1SVO - chains A and B; structure by X-ray diffraction, 2.60 A resolution.

Chain A (and B):
Name: large T antigen
From: Simian virus 40
Notes: fragment: helicase domain; chain B of this document is another copy of the same molecule, construct and numbering; everything in this record applies to it too
UniProt: P03070 (TALA_SV40); numbering as in UniProt (aligned over 251-627)
Sequence (377 residues; numbered 251 to 627; the number before each row is that of its first residue):
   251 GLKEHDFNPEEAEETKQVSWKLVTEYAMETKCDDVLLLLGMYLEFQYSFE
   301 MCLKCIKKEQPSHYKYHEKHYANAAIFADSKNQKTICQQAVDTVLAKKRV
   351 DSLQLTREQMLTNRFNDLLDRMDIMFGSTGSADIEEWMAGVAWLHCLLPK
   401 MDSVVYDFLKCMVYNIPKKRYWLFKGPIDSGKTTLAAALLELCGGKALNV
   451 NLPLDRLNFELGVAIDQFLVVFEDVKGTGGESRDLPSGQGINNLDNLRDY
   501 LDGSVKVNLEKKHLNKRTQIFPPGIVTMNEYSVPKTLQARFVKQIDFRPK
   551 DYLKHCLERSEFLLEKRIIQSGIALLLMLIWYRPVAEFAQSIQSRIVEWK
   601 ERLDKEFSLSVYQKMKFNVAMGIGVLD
Disordered / not traced: 251-265
Bound ions: Zn2+: C302, C305, H313, H317
Swiss-Prot annotation at these positions:
  - zinc finger: T265 to R357 (T-ag D1-type)
  - binding site (Zn(2+)): C302, C305, H313, H317
  - binding site (ATP): G426 to T433
Reported in the primary citation:
  - conformationally variable residues (side-chain flip): I428, T433

Chain A / chain B interface:
Pairs across the interface - 40 pairs, chain A then chain B:
  Q267(A) - K331(B)
  W270(A) - K331(B)
  K271(A) - D329(B)
  Q339(A) - S330(B)
  Q339(A) - K331(B)  hydrogen bond (side chain-backbone)
  Q339(A) - N332(B)
  Q339(A) - Q333(B)
  D342(A) - L286(B)
  D342(A) - L289(B)
  L345(A) - L286(B)  hydrophobic
  A346(A) - L286(B)
  A346(A) - L289(B)  hydrophobic
  A346(A) - G290(B)
  K347(A) - E294(B)  salt bridge
  K347(A) - K304(B)
  R349(A) - D284(B)  salt bridge
  R349(A) - L287(B)
  V350(A) - G290(B)
  V350(A) - M291(B)
  V350(A) - E294(B)
  L353(A) - L287(B)  hydrophobic
  Q354(A) - M291(B)  hydrogen bond
  Q354(A) - Q310(B)
  Q354(A) - S312(B)
  N415(A) - R567(B)
  I416(A) - E565(B)
  P417(A) - L564(B)
  P417(A) - E565(B)
  P417(A) - R567(B)
  K419(A) - E565(B)  salt bridge
  D455(A) - R456(B)  salt bridge
  R498(A) - I428(B)
  R498(A) - D474(B)  salt bridge
  G503(A) - R567(B)  hydrogen bond (backbone-side chain)
  S504(A) - R567(B)  hydrogen bond (backbone-side chain)
  S504(A) - Q570(B)  hydrogen bond (backbone-side chain)
  V505(A) - Q570(B)
  E510(A) - F459(B)
  T518(A) - K446(B)
  I520(A) - R567(B)
Also at the interface, not in a pair above, chain A (28 interface residues in all): T343, N508, L514, N515
Also at the interface, not in a pair above, chain B (28 interface residues in all): L293, A328, K334, K512

In short:
Chain A and chain B each contribute 28 residues to their interface, with 5 hydrogen bonds and 5 salt bridges.
Polar pairs include K347(A)-E294(B), R349(A)-D284(B) and K419(A)-E565(B). C302(A), C305(A), H313(A) and
H317(A) form the Zn2+ site. UniProt lists 4 Zn2+-binding residues and 8 ATP-binding residues on chain A. From
the paper: conformational variability at I428(A) and T433(A).
Both chains are large T antigen (Simian virus 40). Entry 1SVO (Structure of SV40 large T antigen helicase
domain) was determined by X-ray diffraction together with 1SVL and 1SVM from the same study.
